Entry 6G1O (X-ray diffraction, 1.88 A resolution); this record covers chain A.

== Chain A ==
Protein: Isocitrate lyase
Source organism: Pseudomonas aeruginosa (strain ATCC 15692 / DSM 22644 / CIP 104116 / JCM 14847 / LMG 12228 / 1C / PRS 101 / PAO1)
Notes: EC 4.1.3.1
Reference sequence: Q9I0K4 (ACEA_PSEAE); residues 1-486 here = UniProt positions 1-486
Amino-acid sequence (486 residues; each row starts with the number of its first residue):
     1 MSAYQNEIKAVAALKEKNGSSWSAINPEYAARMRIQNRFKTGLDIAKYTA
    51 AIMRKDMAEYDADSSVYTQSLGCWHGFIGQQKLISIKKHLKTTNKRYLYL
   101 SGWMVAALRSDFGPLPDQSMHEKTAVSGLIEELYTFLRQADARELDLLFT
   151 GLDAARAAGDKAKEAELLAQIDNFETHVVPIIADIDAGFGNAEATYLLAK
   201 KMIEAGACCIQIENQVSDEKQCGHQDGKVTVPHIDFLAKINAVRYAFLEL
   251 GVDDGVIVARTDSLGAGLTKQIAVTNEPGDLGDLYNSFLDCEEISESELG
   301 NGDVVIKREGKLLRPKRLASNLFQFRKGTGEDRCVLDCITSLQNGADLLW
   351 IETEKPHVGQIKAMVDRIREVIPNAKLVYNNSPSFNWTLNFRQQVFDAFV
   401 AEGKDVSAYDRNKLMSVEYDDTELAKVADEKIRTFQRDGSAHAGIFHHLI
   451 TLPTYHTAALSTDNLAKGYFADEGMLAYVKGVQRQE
Ion coordination: Ca2+: D184, D186 (together with glyoxylic acid)
Small-molecule neighbours: glyoxylic acid (GLV): D117, Q118, S119, D184, D186, E213, Q215, S217, R260
Swiss-Prot annotation at these positions:
  - active site: C222 (Proton acceptor)
  - binding site (substrate): S101 to W103, G223, H224, N380 to S384, T451
  - binding site (Mg(2+)): D184
What the authors report for this chain:
  - self-association interface (contacts with another copy of this molecule): I272 to I306
  - catalytic residues: C222

== Summary ==
Ligands of chain A: glyoxylic acid. D184 and D186 form the Ca2+ site. UniProt lists active-site residue C222,
11 substrate-binding residues and Mg2+-binding residue D184. The paper reports the catalytic residue C222; a
self-association interface involving I272.
Chain A is Isocitrate lyase (Pseudomonas aeruginosa (strain ATCC 15692 / DSM 22644 / CIP 104116 / JCM 14847 /
LMG 12228 / 1C / PRS 101 / PAO1)); the structure, Structure of Pseudomonas aeruginosa Isocitrate Lyase, ICL,
was determined by X-ray diffraction, deposited together with 6G3U and 5M2E.
